PDB entry 9CQL | electron microscopy, 3.46 A resolution | chains E and K of the 8 polymer chains in the assembly

[Chain E]
Name: 9C2 TCR delta chain
Organism: Homo sapiens
Chain sequence (280 residues; each row starts with the number of its first residue):
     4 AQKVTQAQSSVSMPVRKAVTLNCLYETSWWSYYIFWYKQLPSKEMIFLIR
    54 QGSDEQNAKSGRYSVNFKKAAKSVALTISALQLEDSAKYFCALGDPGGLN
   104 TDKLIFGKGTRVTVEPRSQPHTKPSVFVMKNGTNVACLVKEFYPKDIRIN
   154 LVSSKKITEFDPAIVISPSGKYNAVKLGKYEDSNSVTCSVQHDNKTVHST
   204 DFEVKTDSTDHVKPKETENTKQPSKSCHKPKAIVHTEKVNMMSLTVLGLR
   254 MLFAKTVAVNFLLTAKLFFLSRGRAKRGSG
Unresolved in the structure: 4, 207-283
Disulfides: Cys26-Cys94, Cys140-Cys191
Covalent attachments: N-acetylglucosamine (NAG) linked to Asn134, Asn197

[Chain K]
Name: anti TCR variable delta 1 Fab light chain Fab 3
Organism: Mus musculus
Notes: antibody fragment or engineered binder
Chain sequence (219 residues; row label = number of the first residue in the row):
     1 DVVMTQTPLTLSVTVGQPASISCKSSQSLLHSNGKTYLNWLLQRPGQSPK
    51 LLIYLVSKVESGVPDRFSGSGSGTDFTLKISRVEAEDLGLYYCLQVTHFP
   101 LTFGAGTKLELKRADAAPTVSIFPPSSEQLTSGGASVVCFLNNFYPKDIN
   151 VKWKIDGSERQNGVLNSWTDQDSKDSTYSMSSTLTLTKDEYERHNSYTCE
   201 ATHKTSTSPIVKSFNRGEC
Unresolved in the structure: 113-219
Disulfides: Cys23-Cys93

[How chain E and chain K interact]
Residue-residue contacts - 12 pairs, chain E then chain K:
  Ser121(E) with Asn33(K), hydrogen bond
  Gln122(E) with His31(K), hydrogen bond (backbone-side chain)
  Pro123(E) with His31(K); Val96(K); Thr97(K); Phe99(K), hydrophobic
  His124(E) with His31(K), hydrogen bond; Ser32(K), hydrogen bond; Thr97(K), hydrogen bond (backbone-backbone); His98(K); Phe99(K), hydrogen bond (backbone-backbone)
  Lys198(E) with Gln27(K)
Other interface residues (no listed pair), chain E (8 interface residues in all): Thr125, Lys174, Asp196

[In short]
Chain E and chain K each contribute 8 residues to their interface, with 6 hydrogen bonds. Polar pairs include
Ser121(E)-Asn33(K), Gln122(E)-His31(K) and His124(E)-His31(K). Covalently linked N-acetylglucosamine: at
Asn134(E) and Asn197(E).
Here chain E is 9C2 TCR delta chain (Homo sapiens) and chain K is anti TCR variable delta 1 Fab light chain
Fab 3 (Mus musculus). Entry 9CQL (Dimeric 9C2 gamma delta TCR bound by Fab 3) was determined by electron
microscopy (same publication as 9CQ4, 9CQ7 and 9CQ8).
